5XXL - chains A and B; structure by X-ray diffraction, 1.60 A resolution.

== Chain A (and B) ==
Name: Periplasmic beta-glucosidase
Organism: Bacteroides thetaiotaomicron (strain ATCC 29148 / DSM 2079 / NCTC 10582 / E50 / VPI-5482)
Notes: chain B of this document is another copy of the same molecule, construct and numbering; everything in this record applies to it too
Reference sequence: Q8A1U1 (Q8A1U1_BACTN); residue numbers follow UniProt; this construct covers 21-771
Chain sequence (760 residues; each row starts with the number of its first residue):
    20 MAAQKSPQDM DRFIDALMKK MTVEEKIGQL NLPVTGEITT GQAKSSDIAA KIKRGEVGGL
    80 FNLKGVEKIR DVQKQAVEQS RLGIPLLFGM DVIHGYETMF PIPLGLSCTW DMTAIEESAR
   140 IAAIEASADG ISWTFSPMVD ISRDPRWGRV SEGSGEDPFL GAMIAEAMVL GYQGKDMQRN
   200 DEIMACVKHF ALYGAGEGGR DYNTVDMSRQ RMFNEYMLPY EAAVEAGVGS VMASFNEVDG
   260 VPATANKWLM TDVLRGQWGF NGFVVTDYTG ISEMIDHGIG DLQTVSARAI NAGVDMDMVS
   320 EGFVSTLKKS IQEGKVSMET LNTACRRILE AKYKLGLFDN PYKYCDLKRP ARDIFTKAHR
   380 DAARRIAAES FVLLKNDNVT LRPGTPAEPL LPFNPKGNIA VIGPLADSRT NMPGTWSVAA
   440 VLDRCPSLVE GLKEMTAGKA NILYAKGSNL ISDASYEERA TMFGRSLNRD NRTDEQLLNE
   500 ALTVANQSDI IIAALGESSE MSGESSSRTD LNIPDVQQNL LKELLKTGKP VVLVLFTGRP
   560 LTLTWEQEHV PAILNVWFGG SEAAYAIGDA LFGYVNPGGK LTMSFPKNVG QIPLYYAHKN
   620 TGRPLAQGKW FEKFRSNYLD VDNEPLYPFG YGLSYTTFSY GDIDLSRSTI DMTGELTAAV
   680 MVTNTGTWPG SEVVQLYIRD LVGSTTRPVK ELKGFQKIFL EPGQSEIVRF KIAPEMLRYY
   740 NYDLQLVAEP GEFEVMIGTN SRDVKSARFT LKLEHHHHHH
Unresolved in the structure: 20-27, 773-779 (chain B: 20-27, 54-66, 772-779)
Construct notes: expression tag (20, 772-779)
Bound ions: Mg2+: Asp-699, Val-701

== Chain A / chain B interface ==
Pairs across the interface - 177 pairs, chain A then chain B:
  Thr-59(A) with Phe-633(B)
  Gly-60(A) with Phe-633(B)
  Gln-61(A) with Glu-631(B), hydrogen bond; Lys-632(B), hydrogen bond (side chain-backbone); Arg-634(B), hydrogen bond
  Arg-165(A) with Gly-609(B), hydrogen bond (side chain-backbone); Ile-611(B), hydrogen bond (side chain-backbone)
  Glu-216(A) with Arg-230(B), salt bridge; Tyr-614(B), hydrogen bond
  Gly-217(A) with Gly-609(B); Ile-611(B); Pro-612(B); Tyr-637(B), hydrogen bond (backbone-side chain)
  Arg-219(A) with Ser-635(B), hydrogen bond; Asn-636(B); Tyr-637(B); Asn-642(B)
  Asp-220(A) with Ser-635(B), hydrogen bond (backbone-side chain)
  Tyr-221(A) with Thr-620(B); Arg-622(B), hydrogen bond; Phe-633(B); Arg-634(B); Ser-635(B)
  Asn-222(A) with Thr-620(B); Ser-635(B)
  Thr-223(A) with Arg-230(B); Lys-618(B)
  Asp-225(A) with Met-226(B); Ser-227(B), hydrogen bond; Arg-230(B), salt bridge
  Met-226(A) with Asp-225(B); Met-226(B); Ser-227(B)
  Ser-227(A) with Asp-225(B), hydrogen bond; Met-226(B); Ser-227(B); Asp-258(B)
  Arg-228(A) with Tyr-741(B), hydrogen bond
  Gln-229(A) with Asp-258(B)
  Arg-230(A) with Glu-216(B), salt bridge; Thr-223(B); Asp-225(B), salt bridge
  Phe-254(A) with Arg-622(B)
  Glu-256(A) with Lys-618(B), salt bridge; Thr-705(B), hydrogen bond
  Asp-258(A) with Ser-227(B); Tyr-741(B)
  Gly-259(A) with Thr-704(B); Thr-705(B), hydrogen bond (backbone-backbone)
  Val-260(A) with Thr-704(B); Tyr-741(B), hydrophobic
  Trp-267(A) with Tyr-741(B)
  Tyr-287(A) with Arg-622(B), hydrogen bond (backbone-side chain)
  Glu-292(A) with Gly-621(B); Arg-622(B), salt bridge
  Asp-295(A) with Asn-619(B), hydrogen bond (backbone-side chain); Thr-620(B); Gly-621(B); Pro-623(B)
  His-296(A) with Thr-620(B), hydrogen bond (backbone-backbone); Gly-621(B), hydrogen bond (side chain-backbone); Thr-705(B)
  Gly-297(A) with Leu-700(B); Val-701(B); Gly-702(B), hydrogen bond (backbone-backbone)
  Ile-298(A) with Val-701(B); Gly-702(B); Thr-704(B); Thr-705(B)
  Gly-299(A) with Val-701(B)
  Arg-307(A) with Ser-703(B), hydrogen bond (side chain-backbone)
  Tyr-475(A) with Leu-638(B); Asp-639(B)
  Arg-478(A) with Trp-629(B); Phe-630(B); Leu-638(B), hydrogen bond (side chain-backbone)
  Met-481(A) with Lys-632(B)
  Phe-482(A) with Lys-632(B); Phe-633(B), hydrophobic
  Met-520(A) with Leu-638(B)
  Glu-523(A) with Arg-622(B), salt bridge; Lys-632(B), hydrogen bond (backbone-side chain)
  Ser-524(A) with Phe-630(B); Lys-632(B); Phe-633(B), hydrogen bond (side chain-backbone); Arg-634(B), hydrogen bond (side chain-backbone)
  Ser-525(A) with Lys-632(B), hydrogen bond; Leu-638(B)
  Ser-526(A) with Tyr-637(B); Leu-638(B), hydrogen bond (backbone-backbone)
  Arg-527(A) with Asp-639(B)
  Thr-528(A) with Asn-607(B), hydrogen bond; Gly-609(B); Tyr-637(B); Asp-639(B), hydrogen bond; Val-640(B)
  Asp-529(A) with Asp-639(B), hydrogen bond (backbone-side chain)
  Asn-607(A) with Thr-528(B), hydrogen bond
  Val-608(A) with Gly-609(B)
  Gly-609(A) with Arg-165(B), hydrogen bond (backbone-side chain); Gly-217(B); Thr-528(B); Val-608(B)
  Ile-611(A) with Arg-165(B), hydrogen bond (backbone-side chain); Gly-217(B)
  Pro-612(A) with Gly-217(B)
  Tyr-614(A) with Glu-216(B), hydrogen bond
  Lys-618(A) with Thr-223(B); Glu-256(B), salt bridge; Gly-259(B)
  Asn-619(A) with Asp-295(B), hydrogen bond (side chain-backbone)
  Thr-620(A) with Tyr-221(B); Asn-222(B); Asp-295(B); His-296(B), hydrogen bond (backbone-backbone)
  Gly-621(A) with Glu-292(B); Asp-295(B); His-296(B), hydrogen bond (backbone-side chain)
  Arg-622(A) with Tyr-221(B), hydrogen bond; Phe-254(B); Tyr-287(B), hydrogen bond (side chain-backbone); Thr-288(B); Glu-292(B), salt bridge; Glu-523(B), salt bridge
  Pro-623(A) with Asp-295(B)
  Trp-629(A) with Arg-478(B)
  Phe-630(A) with Arg-478(B); Ser-524(B)
  Lys-632(A) with Met-481(B); Phe-482(B); Glu-523(B), hydrogen bond (side chain-backbone); Ser-524(B), hydrogen bond (side chain-backbone); Ser-525(B), hydrogen bond
  Phe-633(A) with Tyr-221(B); Phe-482(B), hydrophobic; Glu-523(B); Ser-524(B), hydrogen bond (backbone-side chain)
  Arg-634(A) with Tyr-221(B); Ser-524(B), hydrogen bond (backbone-side chain)
  Ser-635(A) with Arg-219(B), hydrogen bond; Asp-220(B), hydrogen bond (side chain-backbone); Tyr-221(B); Asn-222(B)
  Asn-636(A) with Arg-219(B)
  Tyr-637(A) with Gly-217(B), hydrogen bond (side chain-backbone); Arg-219(B); Ser-526(B); Thr-528(B)
  Leu-638(A) with Tyr-475(B); Arg-478(B), hydrogen bond (backbone-side chain); Met-520(B); Ser-525(B); Ser-526(B), hydrogen bond (backbone-backbone)
  Asp-639(A) with Tyr-475(B); Arg-527(B); Thr-528(B), hydrogen bond; Asp-529(B), hydrogen bond (side chain-backbone)
  Val-640(A) with Thr-528(B)
  Asn-642(A) with Arg-219(B)
  Leu-700(A) with Gly-297(B)
  Val-701(A) with Gly-297(B); Ile-298(B); Gly-299(B)
  Gly-702(A) with Gly-297(B), hydrogen bond (backbone-backbone); Ile-298(B)
  Ser-703(A) with Arg-307(B), hydrogen bond (backbone-side chain)
  Thr-704(A) with Gly-259(B); Ile-298(B)
  Thr-705(A) with Glu-256(B), hydrogen bond; Gly-259(B), hydrogen bond (backbone-backbone); Pro-261(B); His-296(B); Ile-298(B)
  Tyr-741(A) with Arg-228(B), hydrogen bond; Asp-258(B); Val-260(B), hydrophobic; Trp-267(B)
Interface residues without a listed pair, chain A (81 interface residues in all): Thr-58, Gly-218, Pro-261, Thr-288, Glu-519, Gln-610, Glu-631
Interface residues without a listed pair, chain B (78 interface residues in all): Gly-218, Gln-229, Asn-265, Glu-519, Gln-610

== Overview ==
81 residues of chain A face 78 of chain B across their interface; the contacts include 56 hydrogen bonds and
10 salt bridges. Polar contacts include Glu-216(A)/Arg-230(B), Asp-225(A)/Arg-230(B) and
Glu-256(A)/Lys-618(B). The Mg2+ site is built by Asp-699(A) and Val-701(A).
Both chains are Periplasmic beta-glucosidase (Bacteroides thetaiotaomicron (strain ATCC 29148 / DSM 2079 /
NCTC 10582 / E50 / VPI-5482)). Entry 5XXL (Crystal structure of GH3 beta-glucosidase from Bacteroides
thetaiotaomicron) was determined by X-ray diffraction, deposited together with 5XXM, 5XXN and 5XXO.
